5KEN - chains B and C of the 16 polymer chains in the assembly; structure by electron microscopy, 4.30 A resolution (low resolution: residue-level contacts below are approximate; hydrogen-bond / salt-bridge calls are withheld).

# Chain B
Molecule: Ebola surface glycoprotein, GP2
From: Zaire ebolavirus (strain Mayinga-76)
Reference sequence: Q05320 (VGP_EBOZM); residues 503-615 here = UniProt positions 503-615
Sequence (113 residues; each row starts with the number of its first residue):
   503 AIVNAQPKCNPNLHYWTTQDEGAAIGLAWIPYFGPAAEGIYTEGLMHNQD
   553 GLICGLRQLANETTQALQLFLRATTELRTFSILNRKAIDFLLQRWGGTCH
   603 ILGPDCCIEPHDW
Sequence notes: conflict Thr544 (Ile in Q05320)
Curated features (UniProtKB/Swiss-Prot):
  - region: Gly524 to Ala539 (Fusion peptide)
  - glycosylation: Asn563 (N-linked (GlcNAc...) asparagine)
  - natural variant: Thr544 (I544T: this construct carries the variant)
  - mutagenesis: Cys511 (C511G: Induces GP1 secretion. Complete loss of virus capability to enter into host cell), Gly528 (G528R: Reduced infectivity), Leu529 (L529A/R: Reduced infectivity), Ile532 (I532A: Reduced infectivity; I532R: Almost complete loss of infectivity. No effect on transport of GP to the cell surface and incorporation onto virions), Phe535 (F535A: Reduced infectivity; F535R: Almost complete loss of infectivity. No effect on transport of GP to the cell surface and incorporation onto virions), Gly536 (G536A: Almost complete loss of infectivity. No effect on transport of GP to the cell surface and incorporation onto virions), Pro537 (P537R: Almost complete loss of infectivity. No effect on transport of GP to the cell surface and incorporation onto virions), Cys556 (C556S: Induces GP1 secretion. Complete loss of virus capability to enter into host cell), Asn563 (N563D: Reduced levels of expression of GP, GP1 and GP2. 20% loss of virus capability to enter into host cell), Cys601 (C601S: Induces GP1 secretion. Complete loss of virus capability to enter into host cell), Cys608 (C608G: Induces GP1 secretion. Complete loss of virus capability to enter into host cell), Cys609 (C609G: Induces GP1 secretion. Complete loss of virus capability to enter into host cell)
Cystine bridges: Cys511-Cys556, Cys601-Cys608
Reported in the primary citation:
  - mutagenesis - Q508R, N550A: abolished binding to c2G4
  - mutagenesis - N550A (<20% of WT activity): decreased binding to c4G7
  - mutagenesis - Q508R, D552A: abolished binding to c4G7
  - mutagenesis - D552A (30% of WT activity): decreased binding to c2G4
  - mutagenesis - E545D: unchanged binding to c2G4
  - mutagenesis - E545D (120% WT activity): increased binding to c4G7

# Chain C
Molecule: c4G7 variable Fab domain heavy chain
From: Homo sapiens
Notes: antibody fragment or engineered binder
Sequence (118 residues; each row starts with the number of its first residue; a row labelled like 82A-82C holds insertion residues (82A, then the next letters in order)):
     1 EVQLQESGPELEMPGASVKISCKASGSSFTGFSMNWVKQSNGKSLEWIGN
    51 ID
   52A T
    53 YYGGTTYNQKFKGKATLTVDKSSSTAYMQL
82A-82C KSL
    83 TSEDSAVYYCARSAYYGS
100A-100B TF
   101 AYWGQGTLVTVS
Cystine bridges: Cys22-Cys92

# Chain B / chain C interface
Pairs across the interface (24; chain B residue first):
  Lys510(B) - Gly99(C)
  Lys510(B) - Ser100(C)
  Cys511(B) - Tyr98(C)
  Cys511(B) - Ser100(C)
  Asn512(B) - Ser100(C)
  Pro513(B) - Arg94(C)
  Pro513(B) - Tyr97(C)
  Pro513(B) - Tyr98(C)
  Pro513(B) - Ser100(C)
  Pro513(B) - Thr100A(C)
  Asn514(B) - Gly31(C)
  Asn514(B) - Phe32(C)
  Asn514(B) - Ser33(C)
  His516(B) - Tyr53(C)
  His516(B) - Tyr54(C)
  Glu545(B) - Tyr54(C)
  Gly546(B) - Tyr54(C)
  Leu547(B) - Asp52(C)
  Leu547(B) - Tyr54(C)
  His549(B) - Asp52(C)
  Asn550(B) - Tyr97(C)
  Asn550(B) - Tyr98(C)
  Gln551(B) - Tyr97(C)
  Cys556(B) - Tyr98(C)
Interface residues without a listed pair, chain B (14 interface residues in all): Gly553
The authors on this interface:
  - epitope / paratope residues, chain B: Pro513(B), Asn550(B), Gln551(B), Gly553(B), Cys556(B)

# In short
Chain B and chain C form an interface of 14 and 12 residues respectively. UniProt lists 12 mutagenesis sites
on chain B. From the paper: Q508R and N550A of chain B abolish binding to c2G4; epitope/paratope residues
Pro513(B), Asn550(B) and Gln551(B) among others; 4 substitutions were tested in all.
Chain B is Ebola surface glycoprotein, GP2 (Zaire ebolavirus (strain Mayinga-76)) and chain C is c4G7 variable
Fab domain heavy chain (Homo sapiens); the structure, EBOV GP in complex with variable Fab domains of IgGs
c4G7 and c13C6, was determined by electron microscopy (same publication as 5KEM).
